Entry 1AQ4 (X-ray diffraction, 3.00 A resolution); this record covers chains A and C of the 5 polymer chains in the assembly.

== Chain A (and C) ==
Molecule: Protein(bacteriophage MS2 coat protein)
Notes: chain C of this document is another copy of the same molecule, construct and numbering; everything in this record applies to it too
Reference sequence: P03612 (COAT_BPMS2); residue numbers follow UniProt; this construct covers 1-129
Amino-acid sequence (129 residues; row label = number of the first residue in the row):
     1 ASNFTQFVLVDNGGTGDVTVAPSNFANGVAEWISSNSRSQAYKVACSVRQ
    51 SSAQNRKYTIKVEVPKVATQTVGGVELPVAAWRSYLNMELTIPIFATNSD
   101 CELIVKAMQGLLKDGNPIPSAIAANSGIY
Differences from the reference sequence: engineered mutation A45 (Thr in P03612)

== How chain A and chain C interact ==
Residue-residue contacts - 16 pairs, chain A then chain C:
  S2(A) - A1(C)  hydrogen bond (side chain-backbone)
  F4(A) - A1(C)  hydrogen bond (backbone-backbone)
  T5(A) - A1(C)
  P22(A) - A1(C)  hydrophobic
  A26(A) - F25(C)  hydrophobic
  A26(A) - G28(C)
  N27(A) - N27(C)
  N27(A) - G28(C)
  N36(A) - N98(C)
  S37(A) - I94(C)
  S37(A) - F95(C)
  S37(A) - A96(C)
  S37(A) - T97(C)
  R38(A) - I94(C)  hydrogen bond (backbone-backbone)
  S39(A) - I94(C)  hydrogen bond (backbone-backbone)
  P78(A) - F95(C)
Other interface residues (no listed pair), chain A (14 interface residues in all): F25, S35, L77
Other interface residues (no listed pair), chain C (10 interface residues in all): R56

== In short ==
Chain A and chain C form an interface of 14 and 10 residues respectively; the contacts include 4 hydrogen
bonds. Among the polar pairs are S2(A)-A1(C), F4(A)-A1(C) and R38(A)-I94(C).
Both chains are Protein(bacteriophage MS2 coat protein). Entry 1AQ4 (Structure of a MS2 coat protein mutant in
complex with an RNA operator) was determined by X-ray diffraction together with 1AQ3, 1MVA and 1MVB from the
same study.
